7D7D - chains A and B of the 12 polymer chains in the assembly; structure by electron microscopy, 4.50 A resolution (low resolution: residue-level contacts below are approximate; hydrogen-bond / salt-bridge calls are withheld).

Chain A (and B):
Molecule: DNA-directed RNA polymerase subunit alpha
Source organism: Escherichia coli
Notes: EC 2.7.7.6; chain B of this document is another copy of the same molecule, construct and numbering; everything in this record applies to it too
UniProtKB: U9ZUN7 (U9ZUN7_ECOLX); residue numbers follow UniProt; this construct covers 1-329
Amino-acid sequence (329 residues; numbered 1 to 329; the number before each row is that of its first residue):
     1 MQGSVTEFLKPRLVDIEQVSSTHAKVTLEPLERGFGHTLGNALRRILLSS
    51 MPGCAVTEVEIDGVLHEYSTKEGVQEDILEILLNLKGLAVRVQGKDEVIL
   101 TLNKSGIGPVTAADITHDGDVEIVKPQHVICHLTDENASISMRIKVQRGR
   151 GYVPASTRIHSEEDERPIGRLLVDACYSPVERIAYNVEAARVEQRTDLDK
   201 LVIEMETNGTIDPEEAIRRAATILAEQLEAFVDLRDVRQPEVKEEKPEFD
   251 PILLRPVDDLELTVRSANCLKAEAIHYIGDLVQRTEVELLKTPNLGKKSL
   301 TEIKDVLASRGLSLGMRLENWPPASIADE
Disordered / not traced: 1-7, 160-165, 233-329 (chain B: 1-4, 159-169, 235-329)

How chain A and chain B interact:
Pairs across the interface - 48 pairs, chain A then chain B:
  Phe8(A) - Arg150(B)
  Leu9(A) - Gln227(B)
  Lys10(A) - Glu226(B)
  Lys10(A) - Gln227(B)
  Pro11(A) - Gln227(B)
  Arg12(A) - Phe231(B)
  Leu13(A) - Phe231(B)
  Leu28(A) - Phe231(B)
  Leu31(A) - Gln227(B)
  Gly34(A) - Arg45(B)
  Phe35(A) - Ile46(B)
  Phe35(A) - Ser50(B)
  His37(A) - Arg45(B)
  Thr38(A) - Ala42(B)
  Thr38(A) - Arg45(B)
  Thr38(A) - Ile46(B)
  Asn41(A) - Asn41(B)
  Ala42(A) - Thr38(B)
  Arg45(A) - Gly34(B)
  Arg45(A) - His37(B)
  Arg45(A) - Thr38(B)
  Ile46(A) - Phe35(B)
  Ser49(A) - Phe35(B)
  Ser50(A) - Phe8(B)
  Pro52(A) - Val5(B)
  Gly149(A) - Val5(B)
  Arg150(A) - Val5(B)
  Arg150(A) - Thr6(B)
  Arg150(A) - Glu7(B)
  Arg150(A) - Phe8(B)
  Arg218(A) - Phe231(B)
  Arg218(A) - Val232(B)
  Arg218(A) - Asp233(B)
  Arg219(A) - Thr6(B)
  Thr222(A) - Val232(B)
  Thr222(A) - Asp233(B)
  Ile223(A) - Phe8(B)
  Glu226(A) - Lys10(B)
  Gln227(A) - Phe8(B)
  Gln227(A) - Leu9(B)
  Gln227(A) - Lys10(B)
  Gln227(A) - Pro11(B)
  Leu228(A) - Leu224(B)
  Leu228(A) - Leu228(B)
  Ala230(A) - Pro11(B)
  Phe231(A) - Ala221(B)
  Val232(A) - Arg218(B)
  Val232(A) - Thr222(B)
Also at the interface, not in a pair above, chain A (36 interface residues in all): Glu32, Gly36, Leu39, Arg148, Leu224
Also at the interface, not in a pair above, chain B (30 interface residues in all): Ile217, Ile223, Ala230

Summary:
The interface between chain A and chain B involves 36 residues on one side and 30 on the other.
Both chains are DNA-directed RNA polymerase subunit alpha (Escherichia coli). Entry 7D7D (CryoEM structure of
gp45-dependent transcription activation complex) was determined by electron microscopy together with 7D7C from
the same study.
